7V5Y - chains B and E of the 6 polymer chains in the assembly; structure by X-ray diffraction, 2.25 A resolution.

== Chain B ==
Name: Antitoxin
Organism: Staphylococcus aureus (strain NCTC 8325 / PS 47)
UniProt: Q2FVF7 (Q2FVF7_STAA8); residue numbers follow UniProt; this construct covers 1-85
Chain sequence (85 residues; numbered 1 to 85; the number before each row is that of its first residue):
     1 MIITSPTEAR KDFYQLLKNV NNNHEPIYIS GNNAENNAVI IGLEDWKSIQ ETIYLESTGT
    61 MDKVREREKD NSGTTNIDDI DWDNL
What the authors report for this chain:
  - higher-order assembly contacts with a neighbouring Putative mRNA interferase YoeB: S48

== Chain E ==
Name: Putative mRNA interferase YoeB
Organism: Staphylococcus aureus (strain NCTC 8325 / PS 47)
UniProt: Q2FVF8 (Q2FVF8_STAA8); residue numbers follow UniProt; this construct covers 1-88
Chain sequence (88 residues; each row starts with the number of its first residue):
     1 MSNYTVKIKN SAKSDLKKIK HSYLKKSFLE IVETLKNDPY KITQSFEKLE PKYLERYSRR
    61 INHQHRVVYT VDDRNKEVLI LSAWSHYD
Unresolved in the structure: 1
What the authors report for this chain:
  - higher-order assembly contacts with a neighbouring Antitoxin: Q44, S45, R60, I61, H63

== Chain B / chain E interface ==
Pairs across the interface (66; chain B residue first):
  K47(B) with E47(E)
  S48(B) with E47(E), hydrogen bond; K48(E), hydrogen bond (side chain-backbone)
  E51(B) with L49(E); S58(E), hydrogen bond; R66(E), salt bridge
  T52(B) with L49(E); E50(E), hydrogen bond (side chain-backbone)
  Y54(B) with Q64(E), hydrogen bond (side chain-backbone); R66(E)
  L55(B) with L49(E), hydrophobic; R66(E); V68(E), hydrophobic
  T58(B) with S85(E), hydrogen bond (side chain-backbone); Y87(E)
  T60(B) with S82(E); W84(E); S85(E), hydrogen bond (side chain-backbone)
  M61(B) with R56(E)
  V64(B) with R56(E); V68(E), hydrophobic; L81(E), hydrophobic; S82(E)
  R65(B) with R56(E)
  R67(B) with K9(E), hydrogen bond (backbone-side chain); S11(E), hydrogen bond (side chain-backbone); A12(E); D15(E), salt bridge; L81(E), hydrogen bond (side chain-backbone); S82(E)
  E68(B) with K9(E); R56(E), salt bridge; T70(E); L81(E)
  D70(B) with K9(E), salt bridge; S11(E), hydrogen bond
  S72(B) with K9(E); N10(E), hydrogen bond (backbone-side chain); S11(E), hydrogen bond
  G73(B) with K9(E); N10(E), hydrogen bond (backbone-backbone)
  T74(B) with K7(E); I8(E); N10(E); L79(E)
  T75(B) with K7(E); I8(E), hydrogen bond (backbone-backbone); N10(E), hydrogen bond
  N76(B) with T5(E); V6(E)
  I77(B) with V6(E), hydrogen bond (backbone-backbone); I8(E), hydrophobic; F28(E), hydrophobic; V32(E), hydrophobic
  D78(B) with K36(E), salt bridge
  I80(B) with I8(E), hydrophobic; K13(E); L16(E), hydrophobic
  W82(B) with L16(E); K20(E); K25(E); F28(E), hydrophobic; L29(E), hydrophobic
  L85(B) with L16(E), hydrophobic; K17(E); K20(E)
Also at the interface, not in a pair above, chain B (27 interface residues in all): E44, I49, K63
Also at the interface, not in a pair above, chain E (40 interface residues in all): S14, I19, K52, R60, H86, D88

== Overview ==
Chain B and chain E form an interface of 27 and 40 residues respectively; the contacts include 17 hydrogen
bonds and 5 salt bridges. Among the polar pairs are E51(B)-R66(E), R67(B)-D15(E) and E68(B)-R56(E). From the
paper: higher-order assembly contacts with a neighbouring Antitoxin through Q44(E), S45(E) and R60(E) among
others; higher-order assembly contacts with a neighbouring Putative mRNA interferase YoeB through S48(B).
Here chain B is Antitoxin and chain E is Putative mRNA interferase YoeB, both from Staphylococcus aureus
(strain NCTC 8325 / PS 47). Entry 7V5Y (Crystal structure of hexameric complex of Sa2YoeB-Sa2YefM
toxin-antitoxin from Staphylococcus aureus) was determined by X-ray diffraction (same publication as 7V5Z and
7V6W).
